8Q73 - chain A; structure by electron microscopy, 3.58 A resolution.

# Chain A
Name: Copper-transporting ATPase HMA4
From: Oryza sativa Japonica Group
Notes: EC 7.2.2.8
UniProtKB: Q6H7M3 (HMA4_ORYSJ); residue numbers follow UniProt; this construct covers 1-978
Sequence (978 residues; numbered 1 to 978; the number before each row is that of its first residue):
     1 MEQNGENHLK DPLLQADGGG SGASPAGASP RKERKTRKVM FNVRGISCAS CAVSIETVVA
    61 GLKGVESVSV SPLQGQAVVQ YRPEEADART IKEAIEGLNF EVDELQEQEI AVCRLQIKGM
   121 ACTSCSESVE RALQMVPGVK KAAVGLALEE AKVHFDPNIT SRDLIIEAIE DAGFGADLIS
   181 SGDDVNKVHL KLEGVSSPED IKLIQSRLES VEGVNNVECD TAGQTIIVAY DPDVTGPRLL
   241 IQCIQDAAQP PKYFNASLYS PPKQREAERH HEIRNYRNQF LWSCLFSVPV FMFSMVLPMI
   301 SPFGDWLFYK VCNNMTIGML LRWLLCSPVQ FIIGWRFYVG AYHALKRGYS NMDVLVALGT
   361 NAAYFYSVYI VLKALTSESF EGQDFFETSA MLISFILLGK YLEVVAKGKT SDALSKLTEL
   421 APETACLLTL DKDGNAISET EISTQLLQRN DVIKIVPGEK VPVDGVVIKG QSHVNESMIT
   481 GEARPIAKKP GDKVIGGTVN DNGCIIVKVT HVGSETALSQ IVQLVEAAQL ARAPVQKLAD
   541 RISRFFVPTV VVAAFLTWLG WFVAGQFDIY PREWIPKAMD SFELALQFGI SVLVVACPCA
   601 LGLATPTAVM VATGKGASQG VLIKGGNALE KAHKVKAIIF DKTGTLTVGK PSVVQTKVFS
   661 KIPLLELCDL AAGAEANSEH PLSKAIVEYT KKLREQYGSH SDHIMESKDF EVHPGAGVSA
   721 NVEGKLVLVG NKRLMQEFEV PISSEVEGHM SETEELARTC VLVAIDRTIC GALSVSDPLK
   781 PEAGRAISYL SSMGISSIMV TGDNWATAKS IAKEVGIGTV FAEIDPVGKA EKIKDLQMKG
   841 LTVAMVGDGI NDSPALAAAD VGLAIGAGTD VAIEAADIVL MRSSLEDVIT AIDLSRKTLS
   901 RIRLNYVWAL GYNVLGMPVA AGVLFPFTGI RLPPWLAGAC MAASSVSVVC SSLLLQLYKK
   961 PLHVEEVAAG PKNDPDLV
Unresolved in the structure: 1-183, 963-978
Swiss-Prot annotation at these positions:
  - binding site (Cu(+)): Cys48, Cys51, Cys122, Cys125
  - natural variant: Val914 (V914A: In strain: cv. Lemont)
What the authors report for this chain:
  - contacts within the chain: Asp233-Arg449 (salt bridge), Arg238-Asp451 (salt bridge), Cys597-Tyr912, Cys597-Asn913, Cys599-Ser945
  - conformationally variable residues (side-chain flip): Cys597

# In short
UniProt lists 4 Cu+-binding residues. The paper reports conformational variability at Cys597; contacts within
the chain involving Asp233, Arg449 and Arg238 among others.
Chain A is Copper-transporting ATPase HMA4 (Oryza sativa Japonica Group); the structure, Copper-transporting
ATPase HMA4 in E1 state apo, was determined by electron microscopy together with 8Q74, 8Q75 and 8Q76 from the
same study.
